Entry 4OSW (X-ray diffraction, 2.30 A resolution); this record covers chains A and I of the 3 polymer chains in the assembly.

== Chain A ==
Name: Hax3
From: Xanthomonas campestris pv. armoraciae
Reference sequence: Q3ZD72 (Q3ZD72_XANCA); residues 231-720 here = UniProt positions 231-720
Sequence (499 residues; numbered 230 to 728; the number before each row is that of its first residue):
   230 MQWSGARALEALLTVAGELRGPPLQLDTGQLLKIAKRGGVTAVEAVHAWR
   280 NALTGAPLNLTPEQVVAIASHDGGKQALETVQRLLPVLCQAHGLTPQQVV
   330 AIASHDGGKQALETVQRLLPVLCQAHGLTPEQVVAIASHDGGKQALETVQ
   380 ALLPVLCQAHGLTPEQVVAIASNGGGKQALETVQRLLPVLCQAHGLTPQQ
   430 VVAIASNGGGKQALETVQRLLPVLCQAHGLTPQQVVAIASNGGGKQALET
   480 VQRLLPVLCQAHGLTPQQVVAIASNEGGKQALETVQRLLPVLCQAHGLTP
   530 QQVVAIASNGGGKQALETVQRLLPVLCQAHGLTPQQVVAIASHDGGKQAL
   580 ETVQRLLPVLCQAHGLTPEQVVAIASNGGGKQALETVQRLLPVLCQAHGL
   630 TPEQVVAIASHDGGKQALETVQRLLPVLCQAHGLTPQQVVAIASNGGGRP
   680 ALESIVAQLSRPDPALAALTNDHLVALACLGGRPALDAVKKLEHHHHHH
Unresolved in the structure: 230, 722-728
Differences from the reference sequence: expression tag (230, 721-728); engineered mutation His300 (Asn in Q3ZD72), Asp301 (Ile in Q3ZD72), His368 (Asn in Q3ZD72), Asp369 (Ile in Q3ZD72), Asn402 (His in Q3ZD72), Gly403 (Asp in Q3ZD72), Asn436 (His in Q3ZD72), Gly437 (Asp in Q3ZD72), Asn470 (His in Q3ZD72), Gly471 (Asp in Q3ZD72), Glu505 (Ser in Q3ZD72), Gly539 (Ser in Q3ZD72), His572 (Asn in Q3ZD72), Asp573 (Ser in Q3ZD72), Asn606 (His in Q3ZD72), Gly607 (Asp in Q3ZD72), His640 (Asn in Q3ZD72), Asp641 (Ile in Q3ZD72)

== Chain I ==
Molecule: 17-nt DNA strand
Sequence (17 nucleotides; row label = number of the first residue in the row; numbers below 1 keep their minus sign (DT-2 is residue -2)):
    -2 TGTCCCTTTATCTCTCT

== How chain A and chain I interact ==
Pairs across the interface - 81 pairs, chain A then chain I:
  Arg266(A) with DC2(I), base contact
  Thr270(A) with DG-1(I), sugar contact; DT0(I), phosphate contact
  Asp301(A) with DT0(I), base contact; DC1(I), hydrogen bond to the base; DC2(I), base contact
  Gly302(A) with DT0(I), phosphate contact; DC1(I), phosphate contact
  Lys304(A) with DT0(I), phosphate contact
  Gln305(A) with DT0(I), hydrogen bond to the phosphate; DC1(I), phosphate contact
  Asp335(A) with DC2(I), hydrogen bond to the base; DC3(I), base contact
  Gly336(A) with DC1(I), phosphate contact
  Gln339(A) with DC1(I), hydrogen bond to the phosphate; DC2(I), phosphate contact
  Asp369(A) with DC3(I), hydrogen bond to the base
  Gly370(A) with DC2(I), phosphate contact; DC3(I), phosphate contact
  Lys372(A) with DC2(I), phosphate contact
  Gln373(A) with DC2(I), hydrogen bond to the phosphate; DC3(I), phosphate contact
  Gly403(A) with DT4(I), base contact
  Gly404(A) with DC3(I), phosphate contact; DT4(I), phosphate contact
  Lys406(A) with DC3(I), phosphate contact
  Gln407(A) with DC3(I), hydrogen bond to the phosphate; DT4(I), phosphate contact
  Gly437(A) with DT5(I), base contact
  Gly438(A) with DT4(I), phosphate contact; DT5(I), phosphate contact
  Lys440(A) with DT4(I), phosphate contact
  Gln441(A) with DT4(I), hydrogen bond to the phosphate; DT5(I), phosphate contact
  Gly471(A) with DT6(I), base contact
  Gly472(A) with DT5(I), sugar contact; DT6(I), phosphate contact
  Lys474(A) with DT5(I), phosphate contact
  Gln475(A) with DT5(I), hydrogen bond to the phosphate; DT6(I), phosphate contact
  Glu505(A) with DT6(I), base contact; DA7(I), hydrogen bond to the base; DT8(I), base contact
  Gly506(A) with DT6(I), phosphate contact; DA7(I), phosphate contact
  Lys508(A) with DT6(I), phosphate contact
  Gln509(A) with DT6(I), hydrogen bond to the phosphate; DA7(I), phosphate contact
  Gly539(A) with DT8(I), base contact
  Gly540(A) with DA7(I), phosphate contact
  Lys542(A) with DA7(I), phosphate contact
  Gln543(A) with DA7(I), hydrogen bond to the phosphate; DT8(I), phosphate contact
  Asp573(A) with DC9(I), hydrogen bond to the base
  Gly574(A) with DT8(I), phosphate contact; DC9(I), phosphate contact
  Lys576(A) with DT8(I), phosphate contact
  Gln577(A) with DT8(I), hydrogen bond to the phosphate; DC9(I), phosphate contact
  Gly607(A) with DT10(I), base contact
  Gly608(A) with DC9(I), sugar contact; DT10(I), phosphate contact
  Lys610(A) with DC9(I), phosphate contact
  Gln611(A) with DC9(I), hydrogen bond to the phosphate; DT10(I), phosphate contact
  Asp641(A) with DC11(I), hydrogen bond to the base
  Gly642(A) with DT10(I), sugar contact; DC11(I), phosphate contact
  Lys644(A) with DT10(I), phosphate contact
  Gln645(A) with DT10(I), hydrogen bond to the phosphate; DC11(I), phosphate contact
  Gly675(A) with DT12(I), base contact
  Gly676(A) with DC11(I), sugar contact; DT12(I), phosphate contact
  Arg678(A) with DC11(I), salt bridge to the phosphate
  Pro679(A) with DC11(I), phosphate contact; DT12(I), phosphate contact
  Arg712(A) with DC11(I), hydrogen bond to the phosphate; DT12(I), salt bridge to the phosphate
  Pro713(A) with DT12(I), phosphate contact; DC13(I), phosphate contact
Also at the interface, not in a pair above, chain A (53 interface residues in all): Lys338, Leu709
Also at the interface, not in a pair above, chain I (16 interface residues in all): DT14

== In short ==
The interface between chain A and chain I involves 53 residues on one side and 16 on the other, with 18
hydrogen bonds and 2 salt bridges. Polar pairs include Asp301(A)-DC1(I), Asp335(A)-DC2(I) and
Asp369(A)-DC3(I).
Chain A is Hax3 (Xanthomonas campestris pv. armoraciae) and chain I is a 17-nt DNA strand; the structure,
Crystal structure of the S505E mutant of TAL effector dHax3, was determined by X-ray diffraction (same
publication as 4OSH, 4OSI, 4OSJ, 4OSK, 4OSL, 4OSM and 9 further entries).
